Entry 5BO0 (X-ray diffraction, 2.91 A resolution); this record covers chains A and C of the 4 polymer chains in the assembly.

== Chain A ==
Protein: Histone H3.2
From: Homo sapiens
Reference sequence: Q71DI3 (H32_HUMAN); residues 56-135 here correspond to UniProt positions 57-136 (UniProt number = residue number + 1)
Chain sequence (80 residues; numbered 56 to 135; the number before each row is that of its first residue):
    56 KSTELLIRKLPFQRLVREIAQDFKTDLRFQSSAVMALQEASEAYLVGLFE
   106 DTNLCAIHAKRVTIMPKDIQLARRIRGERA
Not modelled in the structure: 56-57, 135
Swiss-Prot annotation at these positions:
  - modified residue: K56 (N6,N6,N6-trimethyllysine), S57 (Phosphoserine), K64 (N6-(2-hydroxyisobutyryl)lysine), K79 (N6,N6,N6-trimethyllysine), T80 (Phosphothreonine), S86 (Phosphoserine), T107 (Phosphothreonine), K115 (N6-acetyllysine), K122 (N6-(2-hydroxyisobutyryl)lysine)
  - lipidation: C110 (S-palmitoyl cysteine)
What the authors report for this chain:
  - mutagenesis - R63A/K64A: decreased binding to MCM2
  - mutagenesis - R63A/K64A: decreased stability

== Chain C ==
Protein: DNA replication licensing factor MCM2
From: Homo sapiens
Reference sequence: P49736 (MCM2_HUMAN); numbering as in UniProt (aligned over 61-130)
Chain sequence (70 residues; row label = number of the first residue in the row):
    61 GPLEEEEDGEELIGDGMERDYRAIPELDAYEAEGLALDDEDVEELTASQR
   111 EAAERAMRQRDREAGRGLGR
Not modelled in the structure: 61-67, 125-130
Swiss-Prot annotation at these positions:
  - modified residue: S108 (Phosphoserine)
What the authors report for this chain:
  - mutagenesis - D80A/Y81A: decreased binding to H3-H4
  - mutagenesis - Y81A/Y90A, Y90A: decreased binding to non-nucleosomal H3-H4
  - mutagenesis - Y81A/Y90A: decreased binding to ASF1
  - mutagenesis - Y81A/Y90A: decreased growth
  - mutagenesis - Y81A/Y90A: abolished binding to GFP-CENPA

== Chain A / chain C interface ==
Contacting residue pairs (34):
  T58(A) - Y81(C)
  L60(A) - D80(C)
  L60(A) - Y81(C)
  R63(A) - R82(C)  hydrogen bond (side chain-backbone)
  R63(A) - I84(C)
  R63(A) - L87(C)
  R63(A) - D88(C)  salt bridge
  K64(A) - L87(C)
  K64(A) - D88(C)
  K64(A) - Y90(C)
  L65(A) - E86(C)
  L65(A) - L87(C)  hydrogen bond (backbone-backbone)
  L65(A) - A89(C)
  L65(A) - E91(C)
  P66(A) - L87(C)
  Q68(A) - Y90(C)
  Q68(A) - E91(C)  hydrogen bond (side chain-backbone)
  Q68(A) - E93(C)  hydrogen bond (side chain-backbone)
  Q68(A) - L95(C)
  R69(A) - E91(C)  salt bridge
  R72(A) - E91(C)  salt bridge
  R72(A) - E93(C)  salt bridge
  R72(A) - G94(C)
  R83(A) - G94(C)
  R83(A) - L95(C)  hydrogen bond (side chain-backbone)
  R83(A) - E100(C)
  F84(A) - G94(C)  hydrogen bond (backbone-backbone)
  F84(A) - L95(C)
  F84(A) - A96(C)  hydrogen bond (backbone-backbone)
  Q85(A) - V102(C)
  V89(A) - Y90(C)  hydrophobic
  V89(A) - L95(C)  hydrophobic
  M90(A) - Y90(C)
  Q93(A) - Y90(C)  hydrogen bond
Other interface residues (no listed pair), chain A (18 interface residues in all): L82, S86, T118
Other interface residues (no listed pair), chain C (18 interface residues in all): D68, A92

== In short ==
The chain A/chain C interface involves 18 residues from each chain; the contacts include 8 hydrogen bonds and
4 salt bridges. Polar contacts include R63(A)-D88(C), R69(A)-E91(C) and R72(A)-E91(C). The paper reports that
Y81A/Y90A and Y90A of chain C reduce binding to non-nucleosomal H3-H4; R63A/K64A of chain A reduce binding to
MCM2.
Chain A is Histone H3.2 and chain C is DNA replication licensing factor MCM2, both from Homo sapiens; the
structure, Crystal structure of Human MCM2 HBD and ASF1b chaperoning a histone H3.2-H4 dimer, was determined
by X-ray diffraction together with 5BNV and 5BNX from the same study.
